PDB entry 5AZY | X-ray diffraction, 1.80 A resolution | chain A

Chain A:
Molecule: Transmembrane emp24 domain-containing protein 10
Organism: Rattus norvegicus
Reference sequence: Q63584 (TMEDA_RAT); residues 32-132 here = UniProt positions 32-132
Sequence (103 residues; each row starts with the number of its first residue):
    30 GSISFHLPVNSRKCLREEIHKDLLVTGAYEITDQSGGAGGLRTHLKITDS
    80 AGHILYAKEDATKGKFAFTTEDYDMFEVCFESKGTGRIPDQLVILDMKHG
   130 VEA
Disordered / not traced: 100-102, 130-132
Sequence notes: expression tag (30-31)
Cystine bridges: C43-C108

Overview:
Chain A is Transmembrane emp24 domain-containing protein 10 (Rattus norvegicus); the structure, Crystal
structure of p24delta1 GOLD domain (Native 2), was determined by X-ray diffraction together with 5AZX from the
same study.
